2X2D - chains C and D; structure by X-ray diffraction, 1.95 A resolution.

# Chain C
Name: Peptidyl-prolyl cis-trans isomerase A
Source organism: Homo sapiens
Notes: EC 5.2.1.8
UniProtKB: P62937 (PPIA_HUMAN); residues 1-165 here = UniProt positions 1-165
Chain sequence (165 residues; row label = number of the first residue in the row):
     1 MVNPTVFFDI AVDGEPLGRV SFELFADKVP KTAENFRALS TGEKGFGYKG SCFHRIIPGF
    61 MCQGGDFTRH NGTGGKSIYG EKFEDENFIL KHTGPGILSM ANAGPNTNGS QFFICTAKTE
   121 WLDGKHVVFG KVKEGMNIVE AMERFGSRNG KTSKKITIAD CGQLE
Unresolved in the structure: 1
Modified positions: K125 (n(6)-acetyllysine; ALY)
Curated features (UniProtKB/Swiss-Prot):
  - modified residue: M1 (N-acetylmethionine), V2 (N-acetylvaline), K28 (N6-acetyllysine), K44 (N6-acetyllysine), K76 (N6-acetyllysine), S77 (Phosphoserine), K82 (N6-acetyllysine), T93 (Phosphothreonine), K125 (N6-acetyllysine), K131 (N6-acetyllysine), K133 (N6-acetyllysine)
  - glycosylation: N108 (N-linked (GlcNAc...) asparagine)
  - cross-link (Glycyl lysine isopeptide (Lys-Gly)): K28 (interchain with G-Cter in SUMO2), K82 (interchain with G-Cter in SUMO2)
  - mutagenesis: R55 (R55A: Loss of peptidyl-prolyl cis-trans isomerase activity. No loss of its interaction with BSG/CD147 or its ability to induce leukocyte chemotaxis. No effect on its interaction with MAP3K5/ASK1 ...), F60 (F60A: Loss of ability to stimulate MAPK/ERK phosphorylation), R69 (R69A: No effect on peptidyl-prolyl cis-trans isomerase activity. Reduced interaction with BSG/CD147 and ability to induce leukocyte chemotaxis), H70 (H70A: No effect on peptidyl-prolyl cis-trans isomerase activity. Reduced interaction with BSG/CD147 and ability to induce leukocyte chemotaxis), T107 (T107A: No effect on peptidyl-prolyl cis-trans isomerase activity. Reduced interaction with BSG/CD147 and ability to induce leukocyte chemotaxis), F113 (F113A: Reduced ability to stimulate MAPK/ERK phosphorylation), W121 (W121A: 200-fold decrease of sensitivity to CsA. Reduced ability to stimulate MAPK/ERK phosphorylation; W121E: Loss of peptidyl-prolyl cis-trans isomerase activity ...), K125 (K125Q: Acetylation-mimetic mutant; no effect on its interaction with TARDBP; K125R: Loss of acetylation and interaction with TARDBP), H126 (H126A: Loss of peptidyl-prolyl cis-trans isomerase activity and interaction with HCV NS5A. Loss of ability to stimulate MAPK/ERK phosphorylation)
Reported in the primary citation:
  - post-translational modification sites: K125
  - mutagenesis - K125Q: decreased binding to Capsid protein P24 (chain D)

# Chain D
Name: Capsid protein P24
Source organism: Human immunodeficiency virus 1
UniProtKB: P12493 (GAG_HV1N5); residues 1-146 here correspond to UniProt positions 133-278 (UniProt number = residue number + 132)
Chain sequence (147 residues; each row starts with the number of its first residue; numbering starts at 0):
     0 MPIVQNLQGQ MVHQAISPRT LNAWVKVVEE KAFSPEVIPM FSALSEGATP QDLNTMLNTV
    60 GGHQAAMQML KETINEEAAE WDRLHPVHAG PIAPGQMREP RGSDIAGTTS TLQEQIGWMT
   120 HNPPIPVGEI YKRWIILGLN KIVRMYS
Unresolved in the structure: 0
Curated features (UniProtKB/Swiss-Prot):
  - region: N57 to Q95 (Interaction with human PPIA/CYPA and NUP153), P85 to P93 (PPIA/CYPA-binding loop)
  - modified residue: S16 (Phosphoserine)
Reported in the primary citation:
  - conformationally variable residues (side-chain flip): G89, P90, I91, P93

# Interface between chain C and chain D
Contacting residue pairs - 28 pairs, chain C then chain D:
  R55(C) with G89(D); P90(D), hydrogen bond (side chain-backbone); Q95(D), hydrogen bond
  I57(C) with A92(D), hydrophobic; Q95(D)
  F60(C) with P90(D); I91(D); A92(D), hydrophobic
  Q63(C) with A88(D), hydrogen bond (side chain-backbone); G89(D), hydrogen bond (side chain-backbone); P90(D)
  R69(C) with P85(D)
  N71(C) with H87(D), hydrogen bond (backbone-side chain)
  G72(C) with H87(D); A88(D), hydrogen bond (backbone-backbone)
  T73(C) with V86(D); H87(D)
  A101(C) with G89(D)
  N102(C) with A88(D); G89(D), hydrogen bond (backbone-backbone)
  A103(C) with V86(D), hydrophobic
  Q111(C) with A88(D)
  F113(C) with P90(D)
  W121(C) with I91(D), hydrogen bond (side chain-backbone); P93(D)
  L122(C) with P90(D), hydrophobic
  H126(C) with P90(D)
  R148(C) with Q95(D), hydrogen bond (backbone-side chain)
Also at the interface, not in a pair above, chain C (19 interface residues in all): M61, N149
Also at the interface, not in a pair above, chain D (11 interface residues in all): N121

# In short
19 residues of chain C and 11 residues of chain D are in contact, with 9 hydrogen bonds. Among the polar pairs
are R55(C)-P90(D), R55(C)-Q95(D) and Q63(C)-A88(D). UniProt lists 9 mutagenesis sites on chain C. The paper
reports that K125Q of chain C reduces binding to Capsid protein P24 (chain D); a modification site at K125(C).
Chain C is Peptidyl-prolyl cis-trans isomerase A (Homo sapiens) and chain D is Capsid protein P24 (Human
immunodeficiency virus 1); the structure, acetyl-CypA:HIV-1 N-term capsid domain complex, was determined by
X-ray diffraction, deposited together with 2X25, 2X2A and 2X2C.
